6FVT - chains H and I of the 47 polymer chains in the assembly; structure by electron microscopy, 4.10 A resolution (low resolution: residue-level contacts below are approximate; hydrogen-bond / salt-bridge calls are withheld).

== Chain H ==
Molecule: 26S proteasome regulatory subunit 7 homolog
Source organism: Saccharomyces cerevisiae (strain ATCC 204508 / S288c)
Reference sequence: P33299 (PRS7_YEAST); numbering as in UniProt (aligned over 42-467)
Amino-acid sequence (426 residues; row label = number of the first residue in the row):
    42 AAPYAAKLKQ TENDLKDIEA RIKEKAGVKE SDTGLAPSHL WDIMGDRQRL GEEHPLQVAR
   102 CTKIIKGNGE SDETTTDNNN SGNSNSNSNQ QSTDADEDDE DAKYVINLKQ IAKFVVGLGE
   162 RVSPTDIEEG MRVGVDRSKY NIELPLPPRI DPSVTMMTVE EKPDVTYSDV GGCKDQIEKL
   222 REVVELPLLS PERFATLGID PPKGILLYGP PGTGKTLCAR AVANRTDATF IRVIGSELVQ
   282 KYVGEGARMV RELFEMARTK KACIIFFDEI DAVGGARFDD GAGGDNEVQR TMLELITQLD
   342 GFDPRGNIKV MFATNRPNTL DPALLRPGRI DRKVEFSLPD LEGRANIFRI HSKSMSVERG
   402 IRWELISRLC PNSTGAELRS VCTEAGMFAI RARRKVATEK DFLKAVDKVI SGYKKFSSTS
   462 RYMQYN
Metal / ion sites: Mg2+: T257 (together with ATP)
Small-molecule neighbours:
  - ATP (adenosine-5'-triphosphate), molecule 1: D210, G212, P251, P252, G253, T254, G255, K256, T257, L258, R261, N356, I388, H392, G416, A417, R420
  - ATP, molecule 2: D341, R367, R370
Swiss-Prot annotation at these positions:
  - binding site (ATP): G250 to T257
  - modified residue (Phosphoserine): S164, S231

== Chain I ==
Molecule: 26S proteasome regulatory subunit 4 homolog
Source organism: Saccharomyces cerevisiae (strain ATCC 204508 / S288c)
Reference sequence: P40327 (PRS4_YEAST); residue numbers follow UniProt; this construct covers 53-437
Amino-acid sequence (385 residues; each row starts with the number of its first residue):
    53 TRCKLKLLRM ERIKDHLLLE EEFVSNSEIL KPFEKKQEEE KKQLEEIRGN PLSIGTLEEI
   113 IDDDHAIVTS PTMPDYYVSI LSFVDKELLE PGCSVLLHHK TMSIVGVLQD DADPMVSVMK
   173 MDKSPTESYS DIGGLESQIQ EIKESVELPL THPELYEEMG IKPPKGVILY GAPGTGKTLL
   233 AKAVANQTSA TFLRIVGSEL IQKYLGDGPR LCRQIFKVAG ENAPSIVFID EIDAIGTKRY
   293 DSNSGGEREI QRTMLELLNQ LDGFDDRGDV KVIMATNKIE TLDPALIRPG RIDRKILFEN
   353 PDLSTKKKIL GIHTSKMNLS EDVNLETLVT TKDDLSGADI QAMCTEAGLL ALRERRMQVT
   413 AEDFKQAKER VMKNKVEENL EGLYL
Metal / ion sites: Mg2+ near T230 (its only coordinating residue here)
Small-molecule neighbours:
  - ATP (adenosine-5'-triphosphate), molecule 1: D183, I184, G185, A224, P225, G226, T227, G228, K229, T230, L231, E283, P353, I361, H365, G389, A390, Q393
  - ATP, molecule 2: D314, R340, R343
Swiss-Prot annotation at these positions:
  - binding site (ATP): G223 to T230
  - cross-link (Glycyl lysine isopeptide (Lys-Gly)): K234 (interchain with G-Cter in ubiquitin), K255 (interchain with G-Cter in ubiquitin), K290 (interchain with G-Cter in ubiquitin)
  - mutagenesis: K229 (K229Q: 73% loss of ATPase activity)
From the paper describing this entry:
  - conformationally variable residues (domain motion): R407
  - mutagenesis - R407C: unchanged growth

== Interface between chain H and chain I ==
Pairs across the interface (156):
  P44(H) - T53(I)
  K48(H) - T53(I)
  K48(H) - K56(I)
  K48(H) - L57(I)
  K48(H) - L60(I)
  L49(H) - K56(I)
  Q51(H) - L60(I)
  Q51(H) - R64(I)
  T52(H) - K56(I)
  T52(H) - L60(I)
  D55(H) - E63(I)
  D55(H) - R64(I)
  D55(H) - H68(I)
  D58(H) - H68(I)
  R62(H) - D67(I)
  R62(H) - L70(I)
  R62(H) - L71(I)
  E65(H) - N78(I)
  K66(H) - E74(I)
  G68(H) - K93(I)
  V69(H) - N78(I)
  V69(H) - Q89(I)
  V69(H) - E90(I)
  K70(H) - Q89(I)
  K70(H) - L96(I)
  D73(H) - F135(I)
  D73(H) - V136(I)
  L76(H) - I81(I)
  L76(H) - K88(I)
  L76(H) - Q89(I)
  L76(H) - E92(I)
  S79(H) - E92(I)
  S79(H) - S134(I)
  S79(H) - F135(I)
  H80(H) - K88(I)
  H80(H) - E92(I)
  H80(H) - Q95(I)
  W82(H) - I132(I)
  W82(H) - L133(I)
  W82(H) - S134(I)
  W82(H) - V136(I)
  D83(H) - E92(I)
  D83(H) - Q95(I)
  D83(H) - I99(I)
  D83(H) - S134(I)
  D83(H) - F135(I)
  I84(H) - Q95(I)
  G86(H) - L133(I)
  D87(H) - I99(I)
  Q89(H) - S131(I)
  Q89(H) - L133(I)
  R90(H) - E98(I)
  R90(H) - I99(I)
  R90(H) - H150(I)
  R90(H) - T153(I)
  E94(H) - Y129(I)
  H95(H) - Y129(I)
  H95(H) - S131(I)
  H95(H) - T153(I)
  H95(H) - M154(I)
  H95(H) - S155(I)
  P96(H) - T153(I)
  L97(H) - Y128(I)
  L97(H) - Y129(I)
  Q98(H) - P126(I)
  Q98(H) - D127(I)
  V99(H) - I119(I)
  V99(H) - D127(I)
  V99(H) - Y129(I)
  K150(H) - M125(I)
  K150(H) - D127(I)
  Q151(H) - P126(I)
  R178(H) - Y128(I)
  L187(H) - Y129(I)
  R190(H) - E111(I)
  I191(H) - E110(I)
  I191(H) - E111(I)
  V195(H) - R262(I)
  M198(H) - P143(I)
  P204(H) - D318(I)
  P252(H) - R340(I)
  G253(H) - R340(I)
  T257(H) - G315(I)
  R261(H) - G315(I)
  R261(H) - F316(I)
  R261(H) - D318(I)
  R273(H) - F316(I)
  I275(H) - E308(I)
  I275(H) - N311(I)
  S277(H) - P261(I)
  S277(H) - R304(I)
  S277(H) - L307(I)
  S277(H) - E308(I)
  E278(H) - R265(I)
  V280(H) - R304(I)
  Q281(H) - R262(I)
  K282(H) - Y256(I)
  K282(H) - L257(I)
  K282(H) - D259(I)
  D309(H) - N311(I)
  D309(H) - F316(I)
  E310(H) - L307(I)
  E310(H) - L310(I)
  D312(H) - L307(I)
  A313(H) - R304(I)
  A313(H) - L307(I)
  F319(H) - R300(I)
  D321(H) - R300(I)
  G325(H) - R300(I)
  D326(H) - R300(I)
  E328(H) - L257(I)
  V329(H) - R304(I)
  S395(H) - G212(I)
  M396(H) - M211(I)
  M396(H) - G212(I)
  M396(H) - I213(I)
  S397(H) - E210(I)
  S397(H) - M211(I)
  A417(H) - P341(I)
  A417(H) - G342(I)
  E418(H) - P341(I)
  S421(H) - P341(I)
  S421(H) - G342(I)
  S421(H) - D345(I)
  C423(H) - I213(I)
  T424(H) - I213(I)
  T424(H) - K214(I)
  T424(H) - P216(I)
  T424(H) - D345(I)
  E425(H) - D345(I)
  E425(H) - R346(I)
  G427(H) - I213(I)
  M428(H) - E196(I)
  M428(H) - Y208(I)
  M428(H) - I213(I)
  M428(H) - P216(I)
  M428(H) - R346(I)
  A430(H) - M211(I)
  I431(H) - Y208(I)
  R432(H) - E193(I)
  R432(H) - E196(I)
  R432(H) - R346(I)
  K436(H) - E210(I)
  K436(H) - M211(I)
  K449(H) - E193(I)
  Y454(H) - D345(I)
  Y454(H) - R346(I)
  Y454(H) - K347(I)
  K456(H) - E332(I)
  F457(H) - Y222(I)
  F457(H) - I331(I)
  F457(H) - K347(I)
  S459(H) - P336(I)
  S459(H) - A337(I)
  Y463(H) - D335(I)
  Y463(H) - A337(I)
Other interface residues (no listed pair), chain H (94 interface residues in all): Y45, A61, E71, A77, E93, L185, P188, M197, E201, V206, M290, R357, A438
Other interface residues (no listed pair), chain I (87 interface residues in all): F75, F85, I112, H117, V130, K152, L207, G258, E301, I339

== Summary ==
94 residues of chain H face 87 of chain I across their interface. One ATP molecule is bound between chain H
and chain I. Bound to chain H: ATP. Bound to chain I: ATP. The paper reports that R407C of chain I leaves
growth unchanged; conformational variability at R407(I).
Chain H is 26S proteasome regulatory subunit 7 homolog and chain I is 26S proteasome regulatory subunit 4
homolog, both from Saccharomyces cerevisiae (strain ATCC 204508 / S288c); the structure, 26S proteasome, s1
state, was determined by electron microscopy together with 6FVW, 6FVU, 6FVV, 6FVX and 6FVY from the same
study.
